8HOY - chains C and B of the 3 polymer chains in the assembly; structure by electron microscopy, 2.76 A resolution.

== Chain C ==
Molecule: DNA polymerase processivity factor component A20
From: Monkeypox virus
Reference sequence: Q5IXP2 (Q5IXP2_MONPV); residue numbers follow UniProt; this construct covers 1-426
Sequence (426 residues; row label = number of the first residue in the row):
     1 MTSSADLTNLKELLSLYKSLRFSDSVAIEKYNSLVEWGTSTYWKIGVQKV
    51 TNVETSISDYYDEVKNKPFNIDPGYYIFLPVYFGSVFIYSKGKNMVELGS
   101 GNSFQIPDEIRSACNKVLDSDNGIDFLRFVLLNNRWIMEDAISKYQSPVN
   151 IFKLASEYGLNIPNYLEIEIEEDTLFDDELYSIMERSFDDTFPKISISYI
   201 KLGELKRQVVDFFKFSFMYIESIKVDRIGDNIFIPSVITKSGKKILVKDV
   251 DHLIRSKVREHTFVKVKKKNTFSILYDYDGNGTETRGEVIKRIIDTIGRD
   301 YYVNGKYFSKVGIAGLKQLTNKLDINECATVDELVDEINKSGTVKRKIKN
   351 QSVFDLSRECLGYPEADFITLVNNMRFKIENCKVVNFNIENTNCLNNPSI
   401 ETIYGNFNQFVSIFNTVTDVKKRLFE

== Chain B ==
Molecule: E4R
From: Monkeypox virus
Notes: EC 3.2.2.27
Reference sequence: Q5IXS4 (Q5IXS4_MONPV); numbering as in UniProt (aligned over 1-218)
Sequence (241 residues; numbered -22 to 218; the number before each row is that of its first residue; numbers below 1 keep their minus sign (Met-22 is residue -22)):
   -22 MHHHHHHDYDIPTTENLYFQGASMNSVTISHAPYTITYHDDWEPVMSQLV
    28 EFYNEVASWLLRDETSPIPDKFFIQLKQPLRNKRVCVCGIDPYPKDGTGV
    78 PFESPNFTKKSIKEIASSISRLTGVIDYKGYNLNIIDGVIPWNYYLSCKL
   128 GETKSHAIYWDKISKLLLQHITKHVSVLYCLGKTDFSNIRAKLESPVTTI
   178 VGYHPAARDHQFEKDRSFEIINVLLELDNKTPINWAQGFIY
Not modelled in the structure: -22 to 0
Construct notes: initiating methionine (-22); expression tag (-21 to 0)

== Chain C / chain B interface ==
Residue-residue contacts - 19 pairs, chain C then chain B:
  Met1(C) with Tyr180(B); Asp192(B)
  Thr2(C) with Lys191(B), hydrogen bond (backbone-side chain); Asp192(B); Arg193(B), hydrogen bond (side chain-backbone)
  Ser3(C) with Lys191(B)
  Asn9(C) with Ile197(B); Val200(B)
  Lys11(C) with Val200(B)
  Leu14(C) with Val200(B), hydrophobic; Leu204(B), hydrophobic
  Tyr42(C) with Ile197(B)
  Lys44(C) with Arg167(B); Thr176(B); Ile177(B)
  Ile45(C) with Arg167(B); Val174(B); Thr175(B); Thr176(B)
Interface residues without a listed pair, chain C (11 interface residues in all): Ala5, Thr8
Interface residues without a listed pair, chain B (14 interface residues in all): Val178, Ser194

== In short ==
11 residues of chain C and 14 residues of chain B are in contact, with 2 hydrogen bonds. Among the polar pairs
are Thr2(C)-Lys191(B) and Thr2(C)-Arg193(B).
Here chain C is DNA polymerase processivity factor component A20 and chain B is E4R, both from Monkeypox
virus. Entry 8HOY (Cryo-EM structure of monkeypox virus DNA replication holoenzyme F8, A22 and E4 complex
without DNA at ...) was determined by electron microscopy (same publication as 8HPA and 8HDZ).
